PDB entry 1F1O | X-ray diffraction, 3.25 A resolution | chain A

== Chain A ==
Protein: Adenylosuccinate lyase
Organism: Bacillus subtilis
Notes: EC 4.3.2.2
UniProt: P12047 (PUR8_BACSU); residues 1-431 here = UniProt positions 1-431
Amino-acid sequence (431 residues; each row starts with the number of its first residue):
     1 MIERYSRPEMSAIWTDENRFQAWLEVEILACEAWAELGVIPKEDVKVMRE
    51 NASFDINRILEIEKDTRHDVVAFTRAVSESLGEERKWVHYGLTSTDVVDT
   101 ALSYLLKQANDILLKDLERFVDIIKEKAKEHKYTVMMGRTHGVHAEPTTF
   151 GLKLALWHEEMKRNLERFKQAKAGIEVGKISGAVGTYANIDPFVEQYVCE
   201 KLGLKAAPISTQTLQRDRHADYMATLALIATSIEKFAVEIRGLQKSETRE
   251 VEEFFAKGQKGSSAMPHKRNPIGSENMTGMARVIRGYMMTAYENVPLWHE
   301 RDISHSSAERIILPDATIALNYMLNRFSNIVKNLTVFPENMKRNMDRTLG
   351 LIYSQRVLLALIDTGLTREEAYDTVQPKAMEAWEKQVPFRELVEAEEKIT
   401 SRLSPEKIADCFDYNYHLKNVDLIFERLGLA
Disordered / not traced: 1-8, 138-139, 183-188, 255-262, 345-350, 361-395, 417-431
UniProt features mapped onto this chain:
  - active site (Proton donor/acceptor): His141, Ser262
  - binding site (N(6)-(1,2-dicarboxyethyl)-AMP): Arg4, Tyr5, Arg67 to Asp69, Thr93, Ser94, Gln212, Ser263, Lys268 to Asn270, Asn276, Ser307 to Ile311
  - mutagenesis: His89 (H89Q: Abolishes enzyme activity), His141 (H141Q: Abolishes enzyme activity), Gln212 (Q212E: Decreases catalytic activity 1000-fold; Q212M: Abolishes enzyme activity), Asn270 (N270D/L: Abolishes enzyme activity), Arg301 (R301K/Q: Abolishes enzyme activity)

== In short ==
Curated annotation (UniProt) lists active-site residues His141 and Ser262, 18
N(6)-(1,2-dicarboxyethyl)-AMP-binding residues and 5 mutagenesis sites.
Chain A is Adenylosuccinate lyase (Bacillus subtilis); the structure, Structural studies of adenylosuccinate
lyases, was determined by X-ray diffraction together with 1DOF from the same study.
